Entry 7TK7 (electron microscopy, 6.70 A resolution (low resolution: residue-level contacts below are approximate; hydrogen-bond / salt-bridge calls are withheld)); this record covers chains 0 and 1 of the 27 polymer chains in the assembly.

== Chain 0 (and 1) ==
Name: ATP synthase subunit 9, mitochondrial
From: Saccharomyces cerevisiae
Notes: chain 1 of this document is another copy of the same molecule, construct and numbering; everything in this record applies to it too
UniProt: P61829 (ATP9_YEAST); numbering as in UniProt (aligned over 1-76)
Amino-acid sequence (76 residues; each row starts with the number of its first residue):
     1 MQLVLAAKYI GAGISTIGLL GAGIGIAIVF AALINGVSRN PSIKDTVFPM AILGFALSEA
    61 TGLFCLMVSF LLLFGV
Disordered / not traced: 76
UniProt features mapped onto this chain:
  - site: Glu-59 (Reversibly protonated during proton transport)
  - modified residue: Met-1 (N-formylmethionine)
  - natural variant: Thr-46 (T46L: In strain: DS400/A3 and KL14-4A), Leu-53 (L53F: In strain: DS400/A3, DS401 and 1 more), Leu-57 (L57V: In oligomycin-resistant mutant and cross-resistance to venturicidin), Cys-65 (C65S: In oligomycin-resistant mutant)

== Chain 0 / chain 1 interface ==
Residue-residue contacts (7; chain 0 residue first):
  Gly-11(0) with Gly-13(1)
  Ile-14(0) with Gly-13(1)
  Ser-15(0) with Gly-13(1)
  Gly-18(0) with Thr-16(1); Ile-17(1); Leu-20(1)
  Gly-21(0) with Leu-20(1)
Other interface residues (no listed pair), chain 0 (8 interface residues in all): Ala-7, Gly-25, Ser-58
Other interface residues (no listed pair), chain 1 (9 interface residues in all): Tyr-9, Leu-19, Gly-23, Ile-24, Ala-27

== In short ==
The interface between chain 0 and chain 1 involves 8 residues on one side and 9 on the other.
Both chains are ATP synthase subunit 9, mitochondrial (Saccharomyces cerevisiae). Entry 7TK7 (Yeast ATP
synthase State 1catalytic(b) with 10 mM ATP backbone model) was determined by electron microscopy together
with 7TJS, 7TJT, 7TJU, 7TJV, 7TJW, 7TJX and 30 further entries from the same study.
